PDB entry 5KUF | electron microscopy, 3.80 A resolution | chains A and B of the 4 polymer chains in the assembly

Chain A (and B):
Name: Glutamate receptor ionotropic, kainate 2
From: Rattus norvegicus
Notes: chain B of this document is another copy of the same molecule, construct and numbering; everything in this record applies to it too
UniProtKB: P42260 (GRIK2_RAT); residues 1-877 here correspond to UniProt positions 32-908 (UniProt number = residue number + 31)
Sequence (877 residues; each row starts with the number of its first residue):
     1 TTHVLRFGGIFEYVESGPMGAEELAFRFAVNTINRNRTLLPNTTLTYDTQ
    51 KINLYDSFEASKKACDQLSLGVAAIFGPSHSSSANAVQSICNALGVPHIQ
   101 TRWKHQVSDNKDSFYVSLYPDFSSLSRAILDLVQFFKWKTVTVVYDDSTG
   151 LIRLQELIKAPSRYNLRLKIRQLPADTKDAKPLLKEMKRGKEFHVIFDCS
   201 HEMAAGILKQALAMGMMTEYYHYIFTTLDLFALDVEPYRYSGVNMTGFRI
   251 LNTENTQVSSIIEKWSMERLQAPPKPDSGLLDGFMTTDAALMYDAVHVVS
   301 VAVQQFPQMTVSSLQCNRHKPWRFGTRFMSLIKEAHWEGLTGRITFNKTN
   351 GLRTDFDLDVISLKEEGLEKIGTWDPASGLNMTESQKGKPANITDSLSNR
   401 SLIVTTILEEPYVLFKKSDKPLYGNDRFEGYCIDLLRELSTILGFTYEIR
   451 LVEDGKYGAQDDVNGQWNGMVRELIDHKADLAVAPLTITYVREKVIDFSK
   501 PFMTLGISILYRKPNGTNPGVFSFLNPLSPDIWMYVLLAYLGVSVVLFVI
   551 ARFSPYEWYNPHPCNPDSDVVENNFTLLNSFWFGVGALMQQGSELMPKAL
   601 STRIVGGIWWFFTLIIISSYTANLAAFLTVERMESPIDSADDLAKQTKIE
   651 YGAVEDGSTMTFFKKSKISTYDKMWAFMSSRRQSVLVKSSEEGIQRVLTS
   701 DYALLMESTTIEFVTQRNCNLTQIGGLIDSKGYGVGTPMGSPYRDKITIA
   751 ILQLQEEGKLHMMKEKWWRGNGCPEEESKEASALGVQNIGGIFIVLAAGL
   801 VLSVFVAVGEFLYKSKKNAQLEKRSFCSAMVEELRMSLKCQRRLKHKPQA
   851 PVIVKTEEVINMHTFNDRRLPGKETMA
Disordered / not traced: 1, 553-598, 776-786, 809-877
Construct notes: engineered mutation Thr487 (Ala518 in P42260), Ser658 (Ala689 in P42260), Ser690 (Asn721 in P42260), Leu704 (Phe735 in P42260); variant Val536 (Ile567 in P42260), Val545 (Cys576 in P42260)
Disulfide bonds: Cys65-Cys316, Cys719-Cys773
Small-molecule neighbours: 2s,4r-4-methylglutamate (SYM): Tyr457, Pro485, Leu486, Thr487, Arg492, Val654, Gly657, Ser658, Thr659, Leu705, Glu707
UniProt features mapped onto this chain:
  - binding site (L-glutamate): Pro485, Arg492, Thr659, Glu707
  - modified residue (Phosphoserine): Ser815, Ser837
  - glycosylation (N-linked (GlcNAc...) asparagine): Asn36, Asn42, Asn244, Asn347, Asn381, Asn392, Asn399, Asn515, Asn720
  - cross-link: Lys855 (Glycyl lysine isopeptide (Lys-Gly) (interchain with G-Cter in SUMO1))
From the paper describing this entry:
  - post-translational modification sites: Asn244, Asn347, Asn399
  - contacts within the chain: Lys191-Asp476 (salt bridge), Glu219-Arg400 (salt bridge), Tyr220-Asp480 (hydrogen bond), Asp672-Lys673
  - conformationally variable residues (loop rearrangement): Arg632, Glu634 to Pro636
  - self-association interface (contacts with another copy of this molecule); pairs are residue here / residue on that copy: Ser639-Arg681 (hydrogen bond), Lys645-Thr670 (backbone contact), Lys667-Asp672 (salt bridge), Tyr671-Ser680 (hydrogen bond)

Interface between chain A and chain B:
Pairs across the interface - 97 pairs, chain A then chain B:
  Tyr55(A) - Val107(B)  hydrophobic
  Tyr55(A) - Asp109(B)
  Tyr55(A) - Asn110(B)
  Asp56(A) - Ser89(B)  hydrogen bond
  Ser57(A) - Ala86(B)
  Ser57(A) - Ser89(B)
  Phe58(A) - Ser89(B)  hydrogen bond (backbone-side chain)
  Phe58(A) - Ile90(B)  hydrophobic
  Phe58(A) - Ala93(B)  hydrophobic
  Phe58(A) - Leu94(B)  hydrophobic
  Phe58(A) - Cys316(B)  hydrophobic
  Lys62(A) - Arg318(B)
  Lys62(A) - His319(B)
  Ser89(A) - Asp56(B)  hydrogen bond
  Ser89(A) - Ser57(B)  hydrogen bond (side chain-backbone)
  Ser89(A) - Phe58(B)  hydrogen bond (side chain-backbone)
  Ile90(A) - Phe58(B)  hydrophobic
  Ala93(A) - Phe58(B)  hydrophobic
  Leu94(A) - Phe58(B)  hydrophobic
  His105(A) - Thr149(B)
  Val107(A) - Tyr55(B)  hydrophobic
  Ser108(A) - Tyr55(B)
  Asp109(A) - Tyr55(B)  hydrogen bond (backbone-side chain)
  Asn110(A) - Tyr55(B)
  Tyr145(A) - Gln155(B)  hydrogen bond
  Tyr145(A) - Lys159(B)
  Ser148(A) - His105(B)  hydrogen bond
  Ser148(A) - Ile152(B)
  Ser148(A) - Gln155(B)  hydrogen bond
  Thr149(A) - Ile152(B)
  Leu151(A) - Gln155(B)
  Ile152(A) - Ser148(B)
  Ile152(A) - Ile152(B)  hydrophobic
  Gln155(A) - Tyr145(B)  hydrogen bond
  Gln155(A) - Ser148(B)  hydrogen bond
  Gln155(A) - Leu151(B)
  Gln155(A) - Gln172(B)
  Ile158(A) - Ile170(B)  hydrophobic
  Lys159(A) - Tyr145(B)
  Ser162(A) - Lys169(B)
  Ser162(A) - Ile170(B)  hydrogen bond (side chain-backbone)
  Ser162(A) - Arg171(B)
  Arg167(A) - Arg167(B)
  Lys169(A) - Pro161(B)
  Ile170(A) - Ile158(B)  hydrophobic
  Ile170(A) - Lys159(B)
  Ile170(A) - Ser162(B)  hydrogen bond (backbone-side chain)
  Arg171(A) - Ser162(B)  hydrogen bond (side chain-backbone)
  Gln172(A) - Gln155(B)
  Gln172(A) - Lys159(B)  hydrogen bond
  His319(A) - Lys62(B)  hydrogen bond
  Ile532(A) - Ile789(B)  hydrophobic
  Ile532(A) - Phe793(B)  hydrophobic
  Tyr535(A) - Phe793(B)  hydrophobic
  Ala539(A) - Leu796(B)  hydrophobic
  Val543(A) - Leu800(B)  hydrophobic
  Ser601(A) - Ser803(B)
  Ile604(A) - Leu802(B)
  Ile604(A) - Ser803(B)
  Ile604(A) - Val806(B)  hydrophobic
  Val605(A) - Ser803(B)
  Ile608(A) - Val795(B)
  Ile608(A) - Gly799(B)
  Trp609(A) - Leu796(B)  hydrophobic
  Phe612(A) - Ile792(B)  hydrophobic
  Phe612(A) - Phe793(B)  hydrophobic
  Phe612(A) - Leu796(B)  hydrophobic
  Leu614(A) - Ile617(B)  hydrophobic
  Ile615(A) - Phe524(B)  hydrophobic
  Ser618(A) - Tyr620(B)
  Ser618(A) - Thr621(B)  hydrogen bond
  Ser618(A) - Leu624(B)
  Ser619(A) - Leu624(B)
  Ala622(A) - Leu624(B)  hydrophobic
  Ala622(A) - Ala625(B)  hydrophobic
  Ala622(A) - Leu628(B)  hydrophobic
  Asn623(A) - Leu628(B)
  Asn623(A) - Arg632(B)  hydrogen bond
  Ala626(A) - Leu628(B)  hydrophobic
  Ala626(A) - Thr629(B)
  Ala626(A) - Arg632(B)
  Phe627(A) - Arg632(B)
  Val630(A) - Met633(B)  hydrophobic
  Lys645(A) - Asp641(B)
  Lys645(A) - Thr670(B)  hydrogen bond (backbone-side chain)
  Gln646(A) - Asp641(B)
  Thr647(A) - Asp641(B)
  Thr647(A) - Thr670(B)  hydrogen bond
  Thr647(A) - Tyr671(B)
  Lys648(A) - Ser639(B)
  Asp672(A) - Lys667(B)  salt bridge
  Lys673(A) - Ser669(B)
  Lys673(A) - Asp672(B)  salt bridge
  Ala676(A) - Lys667(B)
  Ala676(A) - Ile668(B)
  Phe677(A) - Ile668(B)
  Arg681(A) - Ile728(B)  hydrogen bond (side chain-backbone)
Interface residues without a listed pair, chain A (67 interface residues in all): Cys65, Lys111, Pro161, Cys316, Thr621, Ala625, Thr629, Met633, Ala644, Ser680
Interface residues without a listed pair, chain B (65 interface residues in all): Asn85, Asp147, Asp638, Asp642
Interface features reported in the paper:
  - specific contacts: Lys645(A)-Thr670(B) (backbone contact), Asp672(A)-Lys667(B) (salt bridge), Lys673(A)-Asp672(B) (salt bridge)

Summary:
67 residues of chain A face 65 of chain B across their interface, with 21 hydrogen bonds and 2 salt bridges.
Polar contacts include Asp672(A)-Lys667(B), Lys673(A)-Asp672(B) and Asp56(A)-Ser89(B). The authors report a
backbone contact between Lys645(A) and Thr670(B); salt bridges between Asp672(A) and Lys667(B) and Lys673(A)
and Asp672(B). From the paper: modification sites Asn244(A), Asn347(A) and Asn399(A); conformational
variability at Arg632(A) and Glu634(A).
Both chains are Glutamate receptor ionotropic, kainate 2 (Rattus norvegicus). Entry 5KUF (GluK2EM with
2S,4R-4-methylglutamate) was determined by electron microscopy (same publication as 5KUH, 5CMK and 5CMM).
